Entry 7JVT (X-ray diffraction, 3.16 A resolution); this record covers chains C and F of the 4 polymer chains in the assembly.

Chain C:
Molecule: Repressor protein CI
From: Escherichia phage lambda
Reference sequence: chimeric construct of P03034, P08707: residues 0-91 from P03034 (RPC1_LAMBD) positions 1-92 (UniProt number = residue number + 1); residues 92-201 from P08707 positions 83-192 (UniProt number = residue number - 9)
Chain sequence (214 residues; row label = number of the first residue in the row; numbering starts at 0):
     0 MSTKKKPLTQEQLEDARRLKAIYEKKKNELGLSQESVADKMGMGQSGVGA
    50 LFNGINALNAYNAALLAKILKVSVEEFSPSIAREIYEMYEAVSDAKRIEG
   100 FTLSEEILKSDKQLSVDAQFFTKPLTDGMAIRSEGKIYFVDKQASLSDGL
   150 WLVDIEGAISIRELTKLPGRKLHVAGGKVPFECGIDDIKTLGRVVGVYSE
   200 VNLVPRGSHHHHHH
Not modelled in the structure: 0-3, 202-213
Construct notes: expression tag (202-213)
UniProt features mapped onto this chain:
  - DNA-binding region: Leu29 to Gly48 (H-T-H motif)

Chain F:
Molecule: OL1 top
Sequence (20 nucleotides; row label = number of the first residue in the row):
    21 TATATCACCGCCAGTGGTAT
Not modelled in the structure: 21

How chain C and chain F interact:
Residue-residue contacts - 13 pairs, chain C then chain F:
  Gly41(C) - DT35(F)  phosphate contact
  Met42(C) - DG34(F)  sugar contact
  Met42(C) - DT35(F)  phosphate contact
  Gly43(C) - DT35(F)  hydrogen bond to the phosphate
  Ser45(C) - DT35(F)  hydrogen bond to the base
  Ser45(C) - DG36(F)  hydrogen bond to the base
  Ser45(C) - DG37(F)  base contact
  Gly46(C) - DT35(F)  phosphate contact
  Asn55(C) - DA33(F)  hydrogen bond to the base
  Asn55(C) - DG34(F)  hydrogen bond to the base
  Ala56(C) - DA33(F)  hydrogen bond to the phosphate
  Asn58(C) - DG34(F)  phosphate contact
  Asn61(C) - DG34(F)  hydrogen bond to the phosphate
Interface residues without a listed pair, chain C (14 interface residues in all): Lys4, Pro6, Gln44, Ile54, Leu57
Interface residues without a listed pair, chain F (6 interface residues in all): DC32

Overview:
The interface between chain C and chain F involves 14 residues on one side and 6 on the other; the contacts
include 7 hydrogen bonds. Polar pairs include Ser45(C)-DT35(F), Ser45(C)-DG36(F) and Asn55(C)-DA33(F).
Here chain C is Repressor protein CI (Escherichia phage lambda) and chain F is OL1 top. Entry 7JVT (Crystal
structure of a lambda-186 hybrid repressor) was determined by X-ray diffraction.
